PDB entry 3S7N | X-ray diffraction, 2.45 A resolution | chain A

== Chain A ==
Protein: Bacteriophytochrome
Organism: Deinococcus radiodurans
Notes: EC 2.7.13.3; fragment: Chromophore binding domain
Reference sequence: Q9RZA4 (BPHY_DEIRA); residues 1-321 here = UniProt positions 1-321
Amino-acid sequence (343 residues; row label = number of the first residue in the row; numbers below 1 keep their minus sign (Met-13 is residue -13)):
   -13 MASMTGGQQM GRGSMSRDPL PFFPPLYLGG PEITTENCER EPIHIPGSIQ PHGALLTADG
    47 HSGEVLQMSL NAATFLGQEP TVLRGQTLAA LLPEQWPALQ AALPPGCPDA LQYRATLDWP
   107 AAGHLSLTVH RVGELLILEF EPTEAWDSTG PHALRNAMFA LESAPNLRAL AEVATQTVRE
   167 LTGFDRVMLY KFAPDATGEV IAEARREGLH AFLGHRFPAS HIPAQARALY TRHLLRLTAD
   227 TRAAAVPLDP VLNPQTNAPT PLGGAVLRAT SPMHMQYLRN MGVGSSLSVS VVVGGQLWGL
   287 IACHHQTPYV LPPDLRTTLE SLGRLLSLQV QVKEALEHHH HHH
Disordered / not traced: -13 to 6, 131-134, 324-329
Glycans and other covalent adducts: 2(R),3(E)- phytochromobilin (LBV) linked to Cys24
Differences from the reference sequence: expression tag (-13 to 0, 322-329); engineered mutation His207 (Asp in Q9RZA4), Ser307 (Tyr in Q9RZA4)
Small-molecule neighbours: 2(R),3(E)- phytochromobilin (LBV; 3-[2-[(Z)-[3-(2-carboxyethyl)-5-[(Z)-(4-ethenyl-3-methyl-5-oxidanylidene-pyrrol-2-ylidene)methyl]-4-methyl-pyrrol-1-ium -2-ylidene]methyl]-5-[(Z)-[(3E)-3-ethylidene-4-methyl-5-oxidanylidene-pyrrolidin-2-ylidene]methyl]-4-methyl-1H-pyrrol-3- yl]propanoic acid): Thr20, Thr21, Glu27, Ile29, Met174, Tyr176, Phe198, Phe203, Ser206, His207, Ile208, Pro209, Ala212, Tyr216, Arg222, Arg254, Ala255, Thr256, Ser257, Met259, His260, Tyr263, Leu264, Met267, Ser272, Leu273, Ser274, Leu286, Ala288, His290
UniProt features mapped onto this chain:
  - binding site (a tetrapyrrole): Cys24
  - mutagenesis: Met259 (M259A: Binds PCB (in vitro), but difference spectrum is altered; M259C: Binds PCB (in vitro), but difference spectrum is altered), His260 (H260A: 100-fold reduction of chromophore-binding activity), Cys289 (C289A: Binds PCB (in vitro), but has aberrant spectral properties)
Reported in the primary citation:
  - contacts within the chain: His207-Tyr263 (hydrogen bond)
  - conformationally variable residues (side-chain flip): Cys24, His207

== Overview ==
Covalently linked 2(R),3(E)- phytochromobilin: at Cys24. Curated annotation (UniProt) lists
tetrapyrrole-binding residue Cys24 and 3 mutagenesis sites. The paper reports conformational variability at
Cys24 and His207; contacts within the chain involving His207 and Tyr263.
Chain A is Bacteriophytochrome (Deinococcus radiodurans); the structure, Crystal Structure of the alternate
His 207 conformation of the Infrared Fluorescent D207H variant of Deinococcus ..., was determined by X-ray
diffraction (same publication as 3S7Q, 3S7O and 3S7P).
